4P57 - chains A and B; structure by X-ray diffraction, 2.60 A resolution.

# Chain A
Name: HLA class II histocompatibility antigen, DP alpha 1 chain
From: Homo sapiens
Reference sequence: P20036 (DPA1_HUMAN); residues 1-183 here correspond to UniProt positions 32-214 (UniProt number = residue number + 31)
Amino-acid sequence (183 residues; row label = number of the first residue in the row):
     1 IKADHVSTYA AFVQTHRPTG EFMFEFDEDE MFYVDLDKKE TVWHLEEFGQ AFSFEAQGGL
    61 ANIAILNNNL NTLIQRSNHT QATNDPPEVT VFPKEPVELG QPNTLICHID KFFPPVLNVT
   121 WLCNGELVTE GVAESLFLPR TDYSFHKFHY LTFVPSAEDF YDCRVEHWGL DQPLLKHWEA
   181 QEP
Not modelled in the structure: 1, 180-183
Disulfides: Cys107-Cys163
Covalent attachments: N-acetylglucosamine (NAG) linked to Asn78, Asn118
Bound ions: Ca2+: Gln57 (shared with 2 residues of chain D)
UniProt features mapped onto this chain:
  - region: Glu179 to Pro183 (Connecting peptide)
  - glycosylation (N-linked (GlcNAc...) asparagine): Asn78, Asn118

# Chain B
Name: mim2 peptide, HLA class II histocompatibility antigen, DP beta 1 chain
From: Homo sapiens
Reference sequence: Q5EP54 (Q5EP54_HUMAN); residues 3-189 here correspond to UniProt positions 32-218 (UniProt number = residue number + 29)
Amino-acid sequence (212 residues; each row starts with the number of its first residue; note: 3 numbers in that range are skipped by the numbering (no residue carries them; nothing is unmodelled there); numbers below 1 keep their minus sign (Gln-25 is residue -25)):
   -25 QAFWIDLFET IGGGSLVPRG SGGGG
     3 SPENYLFQGR QECYAFNGTQ RFLERYIYNR EEFVRFDSDV GEFRAVTELG RPDEEYWNSQ
    63 KDILEEKRAV PDRMCRHNYE LGGPMTLQRR VQPRVNVSPS KKGPLQHHNL LVCHVTDFYP
   123 GSIQVRWFLN GQEETAGVVS TNLIRNGDWT FQILVMLEMT PQQGDVYTCQ VEHTSLDSPV
   183 TVEWKAQ
Not modelled in the structure: -8 to -1, 3, 104-109
Differences from the reference sequence: linker (-14 to -1); variant Ser3 (Thr32 in Q5EP54); engineered mutation Lys69 (Glu98 in Q5EP54), Lys69 (Glu98 in Q5EP54)
Disulfides: Cys15-Cys77, Cys115-Cys171
Covalent attachments: N-acetylglucosamine (NAG) linked to Asn19
Bound ions: Ca2+: Glu-17, Glu68 (shared with 1 residue of chain C)

# Chain A / chain B interface
Residue-residue contacts - 160 pairs, chain A then chain B:
  Ala3(A) - Tyr16(B)  hydrophobic
  Ala3(A) - Ala17(B)
  Ala3(A) - Phe18(B)  hydrophobic
  Asp4(A) - Ala17(B)  hydrogen bond (backbone-backbone)
  Asp4(A) - Phe18(B)
  Asp4(A) - Asn19(B)  hydrogen bond (side chain-backbone)
  His5(A) - Cys15(B)
  His5(A) - Tyr16(B)
  His5(A) - Ala17(B)  hydrogen bond (backbone-backbone)
  His5(A) - Tyr81(B)
  His5(A) - Leu89(B)
  Val6(A) - Cys15(B)
  Val6(A) - Tyr16(B)  hydrophobic
  Ser7(A) - Gln13(B)
  Ser7(A) - Glu14(B)
  Ser7(A) - Cys15(B)  hydrogen bond (backbone-backbone)
  Thr8(A) - Gln13(B)
  Thr8(A) - Glu14(B)
  Tyr9(A) - Phe-23(B)
  Tyr9(A) - Trp-22(B)  hydrogen bond (side chain-backbone)
  Tyr9(A) - Ile-21(B)
  Tyr9(A) - Arg12(B)
  Tyr9(A) - Gln13(B)  hydrogen bond (backbone-backbone)
  Tyr9(A) - Met76(B)  hydrophobic
  Tyr9(A) - Asn80(B)
  Ala10(A) - Gly11(B)
  Ala11(A) - Gln10(B)
  Ala11(A) - Gly11(B)  hydrogen bond (backbone-backbone)
  Phe12(A) - Leu8(B)  hydrophobic
  Phe12(A) - Phe9(B)
  Val13(A) - Leu8(B)
  Val13(A) - Phe9(B)  hydrogen bond (backbone-backbone)
  Gln14(A) - Asn6(B)  hydrogen bond
  Gln14(A) - Tyr7(B)
  Gln14(A) - Leu8(B)
  Thr15(A) - Glu5(B)  hydrogen bond (side chain-backbone)
  Thr15(A) - Asn6(B)  hydrogen bond
  Thr15(A) - Tyr7(B)  hydrogen bond (side chain-backbone)
  His16(A) - Pro4(B)
  His16(A) - Glu5(B)  hydrogen bond (side chain-backbone)
  His16(A) - Asn6(B)  hydrogen bond (backbone-side chain)
  Phe22(A) - Ile-21(B)  hydrophobic
  Phe24(A) - Phe-23(B)  hydrophobic
  Glu25(A) - Arg12(B)  salt bridge
  Phe26(A) - Thr88(B)
  Phe26(A) - Leu89(B)  hydrophobic
  Phe26(A) - Tyr121(B)
  Phe26(A) - Trp151(B)  hydrophobic
  Asp27(A) - Arg147(B)  hydrogen bond (backbone-side chain)
  Glu28(A) - Arg147(B)
  Asp29(A) - Tyr121(B)
  Asp29(A) - Arg147(B)  salt bridge
  Asp29(A) - Trp151(B)
  Glu30(A) - Trp151(B)  hydrogen bond (backbone-side chain)
  Met31(A) - Phe-23(B)  hydrophobic
  Met31(A) - Thr88(B)
  Met31(A) - Trp151(B)  hydrophobic
  Phe32(A) - Phe-23(B)  hydrophobic
  Trp43(A) - Phe-23(B)  hydrophobic
  His44(A) - Gly149(B)
  His44(A) - Asp150(B)
  His44(A) - Trp151(B)
  Leu45(A) - Arg91(B)
  Leu45(A) - Trp151(B)  hydrophobic
  Glu47(A) - Met87(B)
  Glu47(A) - Arg91(B)  salt bridge
  Phe48(A) - Met87(B)
  Phe48(A) - Trp151(B)
  Ala51(A) - Gln-25(B)
  Ala51(A) - Met87(B)  hydrophobic
  Phe52(A) - Gln-25(B)
  Phe52(A) - Phe-23(B)  hydrophobic
  Phe52(A) - Leu83(B)
  Phe52(A) - Gly84(B)
  Phe52(A) - Met87(B)  hydrophobic
  Ser53(A) - Gln-25(B)  hydrogen bond (backbone-backbone)
  Ser53(A) - Ala-24(B)
  Ser53(A) - Phe-23(B)  hydrogen bond (backbone-backbone)
  Phe54(A) - Phe-23(B)
  Phe54(A) - Ile-21(B)  hydrophobic
  Gly58(A) - Ile-21(B)
  Ala61(A) - Leu-19(B)  hydrophobic
  Asn62(A) - Asp-20(B)
  Asn62(A) - Leu-19(B)
  Asn62(A) - Phe-18(B)  hydrogen bond (side chain-backbone)
  Ile65(A) - Leu-19(B)  hydrophobic
  Ile65(A) - Phe-18(B)
  Ile65(A) - Glu-17(B)
  Ile65(A) - Thr-16(B)
  Leu66(A) - Phe-18(B)  hydrophobic
  Leu66(A) - Phe9(B)  hydrophobic
  Asn68(A) - Thr-16(B)
  Asn68(A) - Ile-15(B)  hydrogen bond (side chain-backbone)
  Asn69(A) - Glu-17(B)  hydrogen bond (side chain-backbone)
  Asn69(A) - Thr-16(B)
  Asn69(A) - Ile-15(B)  hydrogen bond (side chain-backbone)
  Asn69(A) - Phe9(B)
  Leu70(A) - Tyr7(B)  hydrophobic
  Leu70(A) - Leu8(B)
  Leu70(A) - Phe9(B)  hydrophobic
  Thr72(A) - Ile-15(B)  hydrogen bond (side chain-backbone)
  Thr72(A) - Gly-14(B)
  Thr72(A) - Gly-13(B)
  Leu73(A) - Ile-15(B)  hydrophobic
  Leu73(A) - Phe9(B)  hydrophobic
  Leu73(A) - Tyr30(B)  hydrophobic
  Leu73(A) - Phe35(B)  hydrophobic
  Leu73(A) - Leu51(B)  hydrophobic
  Ile74(A) - Tyr7(B)  hydrophobic
  Ile74(A) - Tyr30(B)
  Arg76(A) - Ile-15(B)
  Arg76(A) - Leu51(B)  hydrogen bond (side chain-backbone)
  Arg76(A) - Asp55(B)  salt bridge
  Ser77(A) - Tyr30(B)  hydrogen bond
  His79(A) - Tyr7(B)  hydrogen bond
  Thr80(A) - Tyr7(B)
  Thr80(A) - Tyr30(B)  hydrogen bond (backbone-side chain)
  Thr80(A) - Asn31(B)  hydrogen bond (backbone-side chain)
  Gln81(A) - Pro4(B)  hydrogen bond (side chain-backbone)
  Gln81(A) - Glu5(B)
  Gln81(A) - Asn6(B)  hydrogen bond (side chain-backbone)
  Ala82(A) - Asn31(B)
  Asp85(A) - Arg32(B)  salt bridge
  Phe92(A) - Ile146(B)  hydrophobic
  Phe92(A) - Asn148(B)
  Phe92(A) - Gln154(B)
  Pro93(A) - Gln154(B)  hydrogen bond (backbone-side chain)
  Lys94(A) - Thr118(B)  hydrogen bond (backbone-side chain)
  Lys94(A) - Asp119(B)  salt bridge
  Lys94(A) - Asp150(B)  salt bridge
  Lys94(A) - Thr152(B)  hydrogen bond
  Lys94(A) - Gln154(B)  hydrogen bond (backbone-side chain)
  Glu95(A) - Thr118(B)
  Glu95(A) - Asp119(B)
  Pro96(A) - Asn98(B)
  Pro96(A) - His116(B)
  Ile106(A) - Asn148(B)
  Phe113(A) - Leu8(B)  hydrophobic
  Phe113(A) - Asn31(B)
  Phe113(A) - Arg32(B)
  Pro114(A) - Asn6(B)
  Pro115(A) - Leu8(B)
  Pro139(A) - Gln10(B)
  Pro139(A) - Arg12(B)
  Arg140(A) - Arg12(B)
  Asp142(A) - Arg32(B)  salt bridge
  Tyr143(A) - Arg27(B)  hydrogen bond
  Tyr143(A) - Ile29(B)  hydrophobic
  Tyr143(A) - Arg32(B)
  Tyr143(A) - Glu34(B)  hydrogen bond
  Ser144(A) - Arg32(B)  hydrogen bond
  Phe145(A) - Gln10(B)
  Phe148(A) - Arg147(B)
  Phe148(A) - Asn148(B)
  Phe148(A) - Gly149(B)
  Tyr150(A) - Asn148(B)  hydrogen bond (side chain-backbone)
  Tyr150(A) - Gly149(B)
  Tyr150(A) - Asp150(B)
  Trp168(A) - Pro4(B)
  Trp168(A) - Asn6(B)
Other interface residues (no listed pair), chain A (72 interface residues in all): Lys2, Val116, Thr141
Other interface residues (no listed pair), chain B (64 interface residues in all): Tyr28, Gly52, Pro54, Phe153

# In short
72 residues of chain A face 64 of chain B across their interface, with 38 hydrogen bonds and 8 salt bridges.
Polar contacts include Glu25(A)-Arg12(B), Asp29(A)-Arg147(B) and Glu47(A)-Arg91(B). N-acetylglucosamine is
covalently linked to Asn78(A) and Asn118(A). N-acetylglucosamine is covalently linked to Asn19(B).
Here chain A is HLA class II histocompatibility antigen, DP alpha 1 chain and chain B is mim2 peptide, HLA
class II histocompatibility antigen, DP beta 1 chain, both from Homo sapiens. Entry 4P57 (MHC TCR peptide
complex) was determined by X-ray diffraction (same publication as 4P5K, 4P5M, 4P4K and 4P4R).
